PDB entry 8OKY | X-ray diffraction, 1.17 A resolution | chains B and A

# Chain B
Molecule: Insulin B chain
Reference sequence: P01308 (INS_HUMAN); residues 1-27 here correspond to UniProt positions 25-51 (UniProt number = residue number + 24)
Amino-acid sequence (27 residues; row label = number of the first residue in the row):
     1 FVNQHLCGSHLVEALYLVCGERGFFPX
Construct notes: engineered mutation P26 (Tyr50 in P01308); modified residue (27)
Modified residues: P26 (D-proline; DPR); 9AT ((2S,3R)-2-amino-3-hydroxy-butanamide) at position 27

# Chain A
Molecule: Insulin A chain
Reference sequence: P01308 (INS_HUMAN); residues 1-21 here correspond to UniProt positions 90-110 (UniProt number = residue number + 89)
Amino-acid sequence (21 residues; row label = number of the first residue in the row):
     1 GIVEQCCTSICSLYQLENYCN
Disulfide bonds: C6-C11

# Interface between chain B and chain A
Disulfides between the chains: C7(B)-C7(A), C19(B)-C20(A)
Residue-residue contacts (29; chain B residue first):
  V2(B) - I10(A)
  V2(B) - C11(A)
  V2(B) - L16(A)  hydrophobic
  N3(B) - I10(A)
  Q4(B) - I10(A)
  H5(B) - C6(A)
  H5(B) - C7(A)
  H5(B) - T8(A)
  H5(B) - S9(A)
  H5(B) - I10(A)
  L6(B) - C6(A)  hydrogen bond (backbone-backbone)
  L6(B) - C7(A)  hydrogen bond (backbone-backbone)
  C7(B) - C7(A)  disulfide
  L11(B) - I2(A)  hydrophobic
  L11(B) - V3(A)  hydrophobic
  L11(B) - L16(A)  hydrophobic
  L15(B) - L16(A)
  L15(B) - Y19(A)  hydrophobic
  C19(B) - C20(A)  disulfide
  R22(B) - E17(A)  salt bridge
  R22(B) - C20(A)
  R22(B) - N21(A)  hydrogen bond (side chain-backbone)
  G23(B) - C20(A)
  G23(B) - N21(A)  hydrogen bond (backbone-backbone)
  F24(B) - Y19(A)
  F24(B) - N21(A)  hydrogen bond (backbone-side chain)
  F25(B) - N21(A)  hydrogen bond (backbone-side chain)
  P26(B) - N21(A)  hydrogen bond (backbone-side chain)
  9AT_27(B) - N21(A)
Other interface residues (no listed pair), chain B (17 interface residues in all): A14, V18
Other interface residues (no listed pair), chain A (15 interface residues in all): S12, L13

# In short
The interface between chain B and chain A involves 17 residues on one side and 15 on the other, with 2
disulfide bonds, 7 hydrogen bonds and 1 salt bridge. Among the polar pairs are R22(B)-E17(A), R22(B)-N21(A)
and F24(B)-N21(A).
Here chain B is Insulin B chain and chain A is Insulin A chain. Entry 8OKY (Crystal structure of
D-ProB26-DTriA analogue of human insulin) was determined by X-ray diffraction.
